Entry 2FBR (X-ray diffraction, 1.46 A resolution); this record covers chains A and B.

# Chain A (and B)
Protein: Transthyretin
Source organism: Homo sapiens
Notes: chain B of this document is another copy of the same molecule, construct and numbering; everything in this record applies to it too
UniProtKB: P02766 (TTHY_HUMAN); residues 1-127 here correspond to UniProt positions 21-147 (UniProt number = residue number + 20)
Chain sequence (127 residues; row label = number of the first residue in the row):
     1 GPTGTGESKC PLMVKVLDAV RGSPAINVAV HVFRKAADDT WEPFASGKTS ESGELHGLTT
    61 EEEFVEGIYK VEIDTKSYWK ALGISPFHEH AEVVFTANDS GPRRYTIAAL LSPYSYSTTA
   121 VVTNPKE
Not modelled in the structure: 1-9, 125-127 (chain B: 1-9, 124-127)
Swiss-Prot annotation at these positions:
  - binding site (L-thyroxine): Lys-15, Glu-54, Ser-117
  - modified residue: Cys-10 (Sulfocysteine), Glu-42 (4-carboxyglutamate), Ser-52 (Phosphoserine)
  - glycosylation: Asn-98 (N-linked (GlcNAc...) asparagine)
Residues lining bound ligands: 44C (4'-(4-{4-[(2-carboxyphenyl)amino]phenoxy}butoxy)-1,1'-biphenyl-4-carboxylic acid): Lys-15, Val-16, Leu-17, Ala-108, Ala-109, Leu-110, Ser-117, Thr-119

# How chain A and chain B interact
Pairs across the interface (37; chain A residue first):
  Phe-87(A) / Phe-95(B)  hydrophobic
  Phe-87(A) / Thr-96(B)
  Phe-87(A) / Tyr-105(B)  hydrophobic
  Phe-87(A) / Ile-107(B)  hydrophobic
  Phe-87(A) / Ala-120(B)  hydrophobic
  Phe-87(A) / Val-122(B)  hydrophobic
  His-88(A) / Val-93(B)
  His-88(A) / Val-94(B)
  His-88(A) / Thr-118(B)
  Glu-89(A) / Val-94(B)  hydrogen bond (backbone-backbone)
  Glu-89(A) / Thr-96(B)  hydrogen bond
  His-90(A) / Val-94(B)
  Glu-92(A) / Glu-92(B)
  Glu-92(A) / Val-94(B)
  Glu-92(A) / Tyr-116(B)  hydrogen bond (backbone-side chain)
  Val-93(A) / His-88(B)
  Val-94(A) / His-88(B)
  Val-94(A) / Glu-89(B)  hydrogen bond (backbone-backbone)
  Phe-95(A) / Phe-87(B)  hydrophobic
  Thr-96(A) / Glu-89(B)  hydrogen bond
  Tyr-105(A) / Phe-87(B)  hydrophobic
  Tyr-114(A) / Thr-119(B)  hydrogen bond (backbone-side chain)
  Tyr-114(A) / Ala-120(B)  hydrogen bond (backbone-backbone)
  Ser-115(A) / Thr-118(B)  hydrogen bond (side chain-backbone)
  Ser-115(A) / Thr-119(B)  hydrogen bond
  Tyr-116(A) / Glu-92(B)  hydrogen bond (side chain-backbone)
  Tyr-116(A) / Ser-117(B)
  Tyr-116(A) / Thr-118(B)  hydrogen bond (backbone-backbone)
  Ser-117(A) / Tyr-116(B)
  Ser-117(A) / Ser-117(B)  hydrogen bond
  Thr-118(A) / Ser-115(B)  hydrogen bond (backbone-side chain)
  Thr-118(A) / Tyr-116(B)  hydrogen bond (backbone-backbone)
  Thr-119(A) / Tyr-114(B)  hydrogen bond (side chain-backbone)
  Thr-119(A) / Ser-115(B)  hydrogen bond
  Ala-120(A) / Phe-87(B)  hydrophobic
  Ala-120(A) / Tyr-114(B)  hydrogen bond (backbone-backbone)
  Val-122(A) / Phe-87(B)  hydrophobic
Also at the interface, not in a pair above, chain A (21 interface residues in all): Ile-68, Lys-76, Ile-107
Also at the interface, not in a pair above, chain B (20 interface residues in all): Ile-68, His-90

# Overview
21 residues of chain A and 20 residues of chain B are in contact, with 17 hydrogen bonds. Polar contacts
include Glu-89(A)/Thr-96(B), Glu-92(A)/Tyr-116(B) and Tyr-114(A)/Thr-119(B). Bound to chain A: compound 44C.
From UniProt: 3 L-thyroxine-binding residues on chain A.
Both chains are Transthyretin (Homo sapiens). Entry 2FBR (Human transthyretin (TTR) complexed with bivalant
amyloid inhibitor (4 carbon linker)) was determined by X-ray diffraction together with 2FLM from the same
study.
